Entry 6CAP (X-ray diffraction, 3.40 A resolution); this record covers chains A and J of the 23 polymer chains in the assembly.

== Chain A ==
Molecule: 16S Ribosomal RNA rRNA
Source organism: Thermus thermophilus (strain HB8 / ATCC 27634 / DSM 579)
Sequence (1522 nucleotides; each row starts with the number of its first residue; note: 42 numbers in that range are skipped by the numbering (no residue carries them; nothing is unmodelled there); a row labelled like 190A-190L holds insertion residues (190A, then the next letters in order); numbering starts at 0):
     0 UUUGUUGGAG AGUCUGAUCC UGGCUCAGGG UGAACGCUGG CGGCGUGCCU AAGACAUGCA
    60 AGUCGUGCGG G
    73 CCGCGGGGUU UU
    88 ACUCCG
    95 UGGUC
   101 AGCGGCGGAC GGGUGAGUAA CGCGUGGGU
  129A G
   130 ACCUACCCGG AAGAGGGGGA CAACCCGGGG AAACUCGGGC UAAUCCCCCA UGUGGACCCG
   190 C
190A-190L CCCUUGGGGUGU
   191 GUCCAAAGGG CUUU
   216 GCCCGCUUCC GGAUGGGCCC GCGUCCCAUC AGCUAGUUGG UGGGGUAAUG GCCCACCAAG
   276 GCGACGACGG GUAGCCGGUC UGAGAGGAUG GCCGGCCACA GGGGCACUGA GACACGGGCC
   336 CCACUCCUAC GGGAGGCAGC AGUUAGGAAU CUUCCGCAAU GGGCGCAAGC CUGACGGAGC
   396 GACGCCGCUU GGAGGAAGAA GCCCUUCGGG GUGUAAACUC CUGAA
   442 CCCGGGACGA AACCCCCGAC GA
   474 GGGGACUGAC GGUACCGGG
   494 GUAAUAGCGC CGGCCAACUC CGUGCCAGCA GCCXCGGUAA UACGGAGGGC GCGAGCGUUA
   554 CCCGGAUUCA CUGGGCGUAA AGGGCGUGUA GGCGGCCUGG GGCGUCCCAU GUGAAAGACC
   614 ACGGCUCAAC CGUGGGGGAG CGUGGGAUAC GCUCAGGCUA GACGGUGGGA GAGGGUGGUG
   674 GAAUUCCCGG AGUAGCGGUG AAAUGCGCAG AUACCGGGAG GAACGCCGAU GGCGAAGGCA
   734 GCCACCUGGU CCACCCGUGA CGCUGAGGCG CGAAAGCGUG GGGAGCAAAC CGGAUUAGAU
   794 ACCCGGGUAG UCCACGCCCU AAACGAUGCG CGCUAGGUCU CUGGGUCU
   848 CCUGGGGGCC GAAGCUAACG CGUUAAGCGC GCCGCCUGGG GAGUACGGCC GCAAGGCUGA
   908 AACUCAAAGG AAUUGACGGG GGCCCGCACA AGCGGUGGAG CAUGUGGUUU AAUUCGAAGX
   968 AACGCGAAGA ACCUUACCAG GCCUUGACAU GCUAGG
 1003A G
  1004 AACCCGGGUG AAAGCCUGGG GUGCCCC
1030A-1030D GCGA
  1031 GGGGAGCCCU AGCACAGGUG CUGCAUGGCC GUCGUCAGCU CGUGCCGUGA GGUGUUGGGU
  1091 UAAGUCCCGC AACGAGCGCA ACCCCCGCCG UUAGUUGCCA GCGGUUCGGC CGGGCACUCU
  1151 AACGGGACUG CCCGCGAAA
  1171 GCGGGAGGAA GGAGGGGACG ACGUCUGGUC AGCAUGGCCC UUACGGCCUG GGCGACACAC
  1231 GUGCUACAAU GCCCACUACA AAGCGAUGCC ACCCGGCAAC GGGGAGCUAA UCGCAAAAAG
  1291 GUGGGCCCAG UUCGGAUUGG GGUCUGCAAC CCGACCCCAU GAAGCCGGAA UCGCUAGUAA
  1351 UCGCGGAUCA G
 1361A C
  1362 CAUGCCGCGG UGAAUACGUU CCCGGGCCUU GUACACACXG CCXGUXACGC CAUGGGAGCG
  1422 GGCUCUACCC GAAGUCGCCG GG
  1446 AGCCUACGGG
  1459 CAGGCGCCGA GGGUAGGGCC CGUGACUGGG GCGAAGUCGU AACAAGGUAG CUGUACCGGA
  1519 AGGUGCGGCU GGAUCACCUC CUUUCU
Disordered / not traced: 0-4, 1534-1538
Modified / non-standard residues: PSU (pseudouridine-5'-monophosphate) at position 516, G7M (N7-methyl-guanosine-5'-monophosphate) at position 527, M2G (N2-dimethylguanosine-5'-monophosphate) at position 966, 5MC (5-methylcytidine-5'-monophosphate) at position 967, 2MG (2N-methylguanosine-5'-monophosphate) at position 1207, 5MC (5-methylcytidine-5'-monophosphate) at position 1400, 4OC (4n,o2'-methylcytidine-5'-monophosphate) at position 1402, 5MC (5-methylcytidine-5'-monophosphate) at position 1404, 5MC (5-methylcytidine-5'-monophosphate) at position 1407, UR3 (3-methyluridine-5'-monophoshate) at position 1498, MA6 (6N-dimethyladenosine-5'-monophoshate) at position 1518, MA6 (6N-dimethyladenosine-5'-monophoshate) at position 1519, PSU (pseudouridine-5'-monophosphate) at position 1540, PSU (pseudouridine-5'-monophosphate) at position 1541
Construct notes: conflict C13 (U131313 in 55771382)
Metal / ion sites: Mg2+ site 1 near U14 (its only coordinating residue here); Mg2+ site 2 near G21 (its only coordinating residue here); Mg2+ site 3 near G22 (its only coordinating residue here); Mg2+ site 4 near G38 (its only coordinating residue here); Mg2+ site 5 near G46 (its only coordinating residue here); Mg2+ site 6: C48, G115; Mg2+ site 7: A59, U387; Mg2+ site 8: G61, U62; Mg2+ site 9 near G107 (its only coordinating residue here); Mg2+ site 10: A109, G331; Mg2+ site 11 near G111 (its only coordinating residue here); Mg2+ site 12 near G117 (its only coordinating residue here); 85 more Mg2+ sites not listed
Residues lining bound ligands: Sisomicin (SIS; (1S,2S,3R,4S,6R)-4,6-diamino-3-{[(2S,3R)-3-amino-6-(aminomethyl)-3,4-dihydro-2H-pyran-2-yl]oxy}-2-hydroxycyclohexyl 3-deoxy-4-C-methyl-3-(methylamino)-beta-L-arabinopyranoside): 5MC_1404, G1405, U1406, 5MC_1407, A1408, C1409, G1491, A1493, G1494, U1495

== Chain J ==
Molecule: 30S ribosomal protein S10
Source organism: Thermus thermophilus (strain HB8 / ATCC 27634 / DSM 579)
Reference sequence: Q5SHN7 (RS10_THET8); numbering as in UniProt (aligned over 3-100)
Sequence (98 residues; numbered 3 to 100; the number before each row is that of its first residue):
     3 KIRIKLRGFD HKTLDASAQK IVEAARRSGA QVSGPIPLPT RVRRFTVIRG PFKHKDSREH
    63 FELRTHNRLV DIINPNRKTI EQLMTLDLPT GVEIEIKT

== Chain A / chain J interface ==
Contacting residue pairs (69; chain A residue first):
  G963(A) - Phe54(J)  sugar contact
  A964(A) - Phe54(J)  sugar contact
  A964(A) - Lys55(J)  hydrogen bond to the sugar
  A969(A) - Lys55(J)  sugar contact
  A969(A) - His56(J)  phosphate contact
  C970(A) - Lys57(J)  salt bridge to the phosphate
  G971(A) - Lys57(J)  salt bridge to the phosphate
  C972(A) - Lys55(J)  sugar contact
  C972(A) - Lys57(J)  salt bridge to the phosphate
  G973(A) - Phe54(J)  sugar contact
  G973(A) - Lys55(J)  hydrogen bond to the sugar
  A975(A) - Thr48(J)  base contact
  G1058(A) - Pro53(J)  base contact
  C1059(A) - Arg51(J)  sugar contact
  C1059(A) - Gly52(J)  sugar contact
  C1059(A) - Pro53(J)  sugar contact
  C1060(A) - Arg51(J)  sugar contact
  C1060(A) - Gly52(J)  sugar contact
  C1060(A) - His56(J)  hydrogen bond to the sugar
  C1060(A) - Ser59(J)  phosphate contact
  G1061(A) - Arg51(J)  phosphate contact
  G1061(A) - His56(J)  hydrogen bond to the sugar
  G1061(A) - Ser59(J)  phosphate contact
  A1123(A) - Ser35(J)  phosphate contact
  A1123(A) - Gly36(J)  sugar contact
  A1123(A) - Pro37(J)  sugar contact
  A1123(A) - Ile38(J)  sugar contact
  A1123(A) - Pro39(J)  base contact
  G1124(A) - Gln33(J)  hydrogen bond to the phosphate
  G1124(A) - Ser35(J)  phosphate contact
  G1124(A) - Ile38(J)  sugar contact
  U1125(A) - Arg5(J)  hydrogen bond to the base
  U1125(A) - Asp73(J)  base contact
  U1150(A) - Pro39(J)  hydrogen bond to the sugar
  U1150(A) - Leu40(J)  sugar contact
  U1150(A) - Pro41(J)  sugar contact
  A1151(A) - Pro39(J)  sugar contact
  A1151(A) - Leu40(J)  sugar contact
  A1151(A) - Pro41(J)  sugar contact
  A1151(A) - Thr42(J)  hydrogen bond to the phosphate
  A1151(A) - Arg70(J)  hydrogen bond to the phosphate
  A1152(A) - His13(J)  phosphate contact
  A1152(A) - Asp17(J)  hydrogen bond to the sugar
  A1152(A) - His68(J)  salt bridge to the phosphate
  A1152(A) - Arg70(J)  salt bridge to the phosphate
  C1153(A) - His13(J)  phosphate contact
  C1189(A) - Arg51(J)  salt bridge to the phosphate
  G1197(A) - His56(J)  base contact
  G1198(A) - Phe54(J)  sugar contact
  G1202(A) - Pro53(J)  base contact
  A1252(A) - Arg46(J)  phosphate contact
  G1253(A) - Val44(J)  phosphate contact
  G1253(A) - Arg46(J)  salt bridge to the phosphate
  C1254(A) - Arg43(J)  base contact
  C1254(A) - Val44(J)  phosphate contact
  C1254(A) - Arg45(J)  phosphate contact
  G1255(A) - Arg43(J)  base contact
  U1278(A) - Lys99(J)  base contact
  A1279(A) - Lys7(J)  phosphate contact
  A1279(A) - Arg9(J)  salt bridge to the phosphate
  A1279(A) - Arg43(J)  base contact
  A1280(A) - Lys7(J)  salt bridge to the phosphate
  A1280(A) - Leu40(J)  sugar contact
  A1280(A) - Pro41(J)  sugar contact
  C1366(A) - Arg60(J)  hydrogen bond to the phosphate
  C1367(A) - Thr48(J)  hydrogen bond to the sugar
  C1367(A) - Asp58(J)  phosphate contact
  C1367(A) - Arg60(J)  salt bridge to the phosphate
  G1368(A) - His62(J)  salt bridge to the phosphate
Other interface residues (no listed pair), chain A (36 interface residues in all): A1188, U1199, U1281
Other interface residues (no listed pair), chain J (37 interface residues in all): Val34, Glu61, Leu71

== Overview ==
36 residues of chain A face 37 of chain J across their interface, with 12 hydrogen bonds and 11 salt bridges.
Among the polar pairs are U1125(A)-Arg5(J), A964(A)-Lys55(J) and G973(A)-Lys55(J). Chain A binds Sisomicin.
C48(A) and G115(A) form the Mg2+ site 6.
Chain A is 16S Ribosomal RNA rRNA and chain J is 30S ribosomal protein S10, both from Thermus thermophilus
(strain HB8 / ATCC 27634 / DSM 579); the structure, Crystal Structure of 30S ribosomal subunit from Thermus
thermophilus in complex with Sisomicin, was determined by X-ray diffraction.
